5LPH - chain A; structure by X-ray diffraction, 2.25 A resolution.

[Chain A]
Name: Centrosomal protein of 104 kDa
Source organism: Homo sapiens
Notes: fragment: TOG domain
UniProtKB: O60308 (CE104_HUMAN); numbering as in UniProt (aligned over 392-676)
Sequence (288 residues; numbered 389 to 676; the number before each row is that of its first residue):
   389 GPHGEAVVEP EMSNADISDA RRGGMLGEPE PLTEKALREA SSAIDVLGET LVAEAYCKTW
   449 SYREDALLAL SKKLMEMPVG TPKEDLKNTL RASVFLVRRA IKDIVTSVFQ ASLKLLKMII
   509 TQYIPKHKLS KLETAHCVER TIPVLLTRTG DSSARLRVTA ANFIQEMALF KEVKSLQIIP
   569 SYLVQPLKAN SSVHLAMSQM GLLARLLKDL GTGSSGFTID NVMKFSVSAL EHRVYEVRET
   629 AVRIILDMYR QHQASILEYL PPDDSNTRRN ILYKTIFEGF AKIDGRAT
Disordered / not traced: 389-413, 674-676
Modified positions: Mse400, Mse413 (selenomethionine); Mse463, Mse465, Mse506, Mse555, Mse585, Mse588, Mse611, Mse636 (selenomethionine; parent Met)
Differences from the reference sequence: expression tag (389-391)
Reported in the primary citation:
  - mutagenesis - W448A: decreased binding to tubulin
  - mutagenesis - V493D, R626A: abolished binding to tubulin

[Overview]
From the paper: V493D and R626A abolish binding to tubulin; W448A reduces binding to tubulin.
Chain A is Centrosomal protein of 104 kDa (Homo sapiens); the structure, Structure of the TOG domain of human
Cep104, was determined by X-ray diffraction (same publication as 5LPI).
